Entry 2E75 (X-ray diffraction, 3.55 A resolution); this record covers chains A and B of the 8 polymer chains in the assembly.

# Chain A
Name: Cytochrome b6
From: Mastigocladus laminosus
Reference sequence: P83791 (CYB6_MASLA); numbering as in UniProt (aligned over 1-215)
Amino-acid sequence (215 residues; row label = number of the first residue in the row):
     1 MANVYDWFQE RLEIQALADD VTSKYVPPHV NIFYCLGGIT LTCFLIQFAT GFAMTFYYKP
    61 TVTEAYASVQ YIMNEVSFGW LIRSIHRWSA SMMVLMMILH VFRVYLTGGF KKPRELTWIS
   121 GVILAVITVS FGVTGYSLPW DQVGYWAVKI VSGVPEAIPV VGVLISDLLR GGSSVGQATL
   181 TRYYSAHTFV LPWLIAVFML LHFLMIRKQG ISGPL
Covalently attached groups: heme (HEM) linked to Cys35
Bound ions: Cd2+: Glu75 (shared with 1 residue of chain C); heme Fe site 1: His86, His187; heme Fe site 2: His100, His202
Ligand contacts:
  - beta-carotene (BCR): Ile32, Phe33, Ile39, Met96, Leu99
  - chlorophyll a (CLA): Ile98, Val101, Phe102, Tyr105, Ile123, Ala125, Val126, Val129
  - heme (HEM), molecule 1: Val30, Asn31, Tyr34, Gly38, Leu41, Thr42, Phe203, Ile206, Arg207, Gly210, Ile211
  - heme (HEM), molecule 2: Phe33, Tyr34, Leu36, Gly37, Gly38, Thr40, Leu41, Met93, Met97, His100, Val101, Arg103, Val104, Gly109, Phe110, Arg114, Thr117, Trp118, Gly121, Val122, Leu124, Ala125, Thr128, His202, Phe203, Ile206, Gly210, Ile211, Ser212
  - heme (HEM), molecule 3: Phe44, Gln47, Phe48, Gly51, Phe52, Met54, Thr55, Tyr58, Arg83, His86, Arg87, Ala90, Met93, Thr128, Phe131, Gly132, Gly135, Tyr136, Leu138, Pro139, Tyr184, His187, Thr188, Phe189, Pro192
  - 2-nonyl-4-hydroxyquinoline N-oxide (QNO): Lys24, Tyr25, Val26, Arg207
Swiss-Prot annotation at these positions:
  - binding site (heme c): Cys35, Lys208
  - binding site (heme b): Arg83, His86, His100, Arg103, His187, His202

# Chain B
Name: Cytochrome b6-f complex subunit 4
From: Mastigocladus laminosus
Reference sequence: P83792 (PETD_MASLA); numbering as in UniProt (aligned over 1-160)
Amino-acid sequence (160 residues; row label = number of the first residue in the row):
     1 MATLKKPDLS DPKLRAKLAK GMGHNYYGEP AWPNDLLYVF PVVIMGTFAC IVALSVLDPA
    61 MVGEPADPFA TPLEILPEWY LYPVFQILRS VPNKLLGVLL MASVPLGLIL VPFIENVNKF
   121 QNPFRRPVAT TIFLFGTLVT IWLGIGATFP LDKTLTLGLF
Bound ions: Cd2+: Asp58 (shared with 1 residue of chain C; 1 residue of chain G)
Ligand contacts:
  - chlorophyll a (CLA): Tyr80, Pro83, Val84, Ile87, Met101, Ala102, Val104, Pro105, Leu106, Leu108, Ile109, Ile132, Phe133, Phe135, Gly136, Val139, Thr140
  - heme (HEM): Asn25, Val39, Phe40, Val43, Ile44
  - dioleoyl-phosphatidylcholine (OPC; (7R,17E)-4-hydroxy-N,N,N,7-tetramethyl-7-[(8E)-octadec-8-enoyloxy]-10-oxo-3,5,9-trioxa-4-phosphaheptacos-17-en-1-aminium 4-oxide): Ile87, Val91, Leu100, Ser103, Gly107, Leu108, Val111, Ile114, Glu115, Asn118, Arg125, Arg126, Pro127, Val128, Ala129, Ile132, Leu143
  - 2-nonyl-4-hydroxyquinoline N-oxide (QNO): Ala31, Leu36, Phe40, Pro41

# Interface between chain A and chain B
Residue-residue contacts (122):
  Val21(A) - Trp32(B)  hydrophobic
  Thr22(A) - Trp32(B)
  Ser23(A) - Asn25(B)
  Lys24(A) - Ala31(B)  hydrogen bond (backbone-backbone)
  Tyr25(A) - Asn25(B)  hydrogen bond (backbone-backbone)
  Tyr25(A) - Tyr26(B)
  Tyr25(A) - Tyr27(B)
  Tyr25(A) - Gly28(B)
  Tyr25(A) - Glu29(B)
  Tyr25(A) - Pro30(B)  hydrophobic
  Tyr25(A) - Ala31(B)
  Val26(A) - Tyr27(B)
  Val26(A) - Gly28(B)
  Val26(A) - Glu29(B)  hydrogen bond (backbone-backbone)
  Val26(A) - Asp35(B)
  Pro27(A) - His24(B)
  Pro27(A) - Tyr27(B)
  Pro28(A) - Gly28(B)
  Ile39(A) - Val43(B)  hydrophobic
  Ile39(A) - Thr47(B)
  Thr42(A) - Ile44(B)
  Ile46(A) - Phe48(B)  hydrophobic
  Tyr66(A) - Val62(B)
  Tyr66(A) - Gly63(B)  hydrogen bond (side chain-backbone)
  Tyr66(A) - Glu64(B)
  Tyr66(A) - Pro65(B)
  Met73(A) - Ala60(B)
  Met73(A) - Val62(B)  hydrophobic
  Trp80(A) - Val56(B)  hydrophobic
  Arg83(A) - Ala60(B)  hydrogen bond (side chain-backbone)
  Arg83(A) - Met61(B)  hydrogen bond (side chain-backbone)
  Arg83(A) - Val62(B)
  Ser84(A) - Ser55(B)  hydrogen bond (backbone-side chain)
  Ser84(A) - Pro59(B)
  Ser84(A) - Ala60(B)  hydrogen bond (side chain-backbone)
  Ile85(A) - Ser55(B)  hydrogen bond (backbone-side chain)
  Trp88(A) - Ile51(B)  hydrophobic
  Trp88(A) - Leu54(B)  hydrogen bond (side chain-backbone)
  Trp88(A) - Ser55(B)
  Trp88(A) - Asp58(B)  hydrogen bond (side chain-backbone)
  Ser89(A) - Ile51(B)
  Ser91(A) - Trp79(B)
  Met92(A) - Ile51(B)  hydrophobic
  Val94(A) - Trp79(B)  hydrophobic
  Val94(A) - Tyr80(B)  hydrophobic
  Leu95(A) - Trp79(B)  hydrophobic
  Phe102(A) - Phe133(B)  hydrophobic
  Tyr105(A) - Val111(B)  hydrophobic
  Tyr105(A) - Glu115(B)  hydrogen bond
  Tyr105(A) - Arg126(B)  hydrogen bond (backbone-side chain)
  Tyr105(A) - Ala129(B)
  Tyr105(A) - Phe133(B)  hydrophobic
  Leu106(A) - Pro123(B)
  Leu106(A) - Arg126(B)
  Leu106(A) - Phe133(B)  hydrophobic
  Thr107(A) - Gln121(B)  hydrogen bond (backbone-side chain)
  Thr107(A) - Arg126(B)
  Gly108(A) - Gln121(B)
  Gly108(A) - Arg126(B)
  Phe110(A) - Val111(B)  hydrophobic
  Phe110(A) - Pro112(B)  hydrophobic
  Phe110(A) - Glu115(B)
  Phe110(A) - Arg126(B)
  Lys111(A) - Glu115(B)  salt bridge
  Lys111(A) - Asn118(B)
  Lys111(A) - Phe120(B)  hydrogen bond (side chain-backbone)
  Lys111(A) - Arg126(B)
  Lys112(A) - Asn116(B)  hydrogen bond (backbone-side chain)
  Pro113(A) - Lys20(B)
  Pro113(A) - Gly21(B)
  Pro113(A) - Met22(B)  hydrophobic
  Arg114(A) - Gly21(B)  hydrogen bond (side chain-backbone)
  Arg114(A) - Met22(B)
  Glu115(A) - Pro112(B)
  Glu115(A) - Phe113(B)
  Glu115(A) - Asn116(B)  hydrogen bond
  Trp118(A) - Leu108(B)  hydrogen bond (side chain-backbone)
  Trp118(A) - Ile109(B)  hydrogen bond (side chain-backbone)
  Trp118(A) - Pro112(B)
  Val129(A) - Leu81(B)  hydrophobic
  Gly132(A) - Glu78(B)
  Gly132(A) - Tyr80(B)
  Tyr136(A) - Leu76(B)
  Tyr136(A) - Glu78(B)
  Trp140(A) - Ala66(B)  hydrogen bond (backbone-backbone)
  Asp141(A) - Gly63(B)
  Asp141(A) - Glu64(B)
  Asp141(A) - Ala66(B)
  Gln142(A) - Glu64(B)  hydrogen bond (backbone-backbone)
  Gln142(A) - Pro65(B)
  Gln142(A) - Ala66(B)
  Gln142(A) - Asp67(B)  hydrogen bond (side chain-backbone)
  Gln142(A) - Ala70(B)  hydrogen bond (side chain-backbone)
  Gln142(A) - Pro72(B)
  Tyr145(A) - Ala66(B)  hydrophobic
  Tyr145(A) - Pro68(B)
  Trp146(A) - Asp67(B)  hydrogen bond (side chain-backbone)
  Trp146(A) - Pro68(B)
  Trp146(A) - Ala70(B)  hydrogen bond (side chain-backbone)
  Trp146(A) - Thr71(B)
  Trp146(A) - Pro72(B)
  Lys149(A) - Pro68(B)  hydrogen bond (side chain-backbone)
  Ile150(A) - Ile75(B)  hydrophobic
  Val154(A) - Val98(B)
  Ala157(A) - Lys94(B)
  Ala157(A) - Leu95(B)
  Ala157(A) - Val98(B)  hydrophobic
  Ile158(A) - Val98(B)  hydrophobic
  Pro159(A) - Leu95(B)  hydrophobic
  Gln209(A) - Met22(B)
  Gly210(A) - Asn25(B)
  Ile211(A) - His24(B)
  Ser212(A) - His24(B)
  Ser212(A) - Gln121(B)
  Gly213(A) - His24(B)
  Gly213(A) - Gln121(B)  hydrogen bond (backbone-side chain)
  Pro214(A) - His24(B)
  Pro214(A) - Tyr27(B)
  Pro214(A) - Gln121(B)
  Leu215(A) - Gln121(B)
  Leu215(A) - Asn122(B)
  Leu215(A) - Arg125(B)  hydrogen bond (backbone-side chain)
Other interface residues (no listed pair), chain A (67 interface residues in all): Cys35, Cys43, Val69, Gln70, Leu81, Arg87, Ile98, Ile119, Val122, Val126, Val133
Other interface residues (no listed pair), chain B (68 interface residues in all): Leu4, Lys5, Leu36, Phe69, Pro77, Leu88, Pro105, Lys119

# In short
67 residues of chain A face 68 of chain B across their interface, with 29 hydrogen bonds and 1 salt bridge.
Polar contacts include Lys111(A)-Glu115(B), Tyr66(A)-Gly63(B) and Arg83(A)-Ala60(B).
2-nonyl-4-hydroxyquinoline N-oxide, chlorophyll a and beta-carotene are bound between chain A and chain B.
Here chain A is Cytochrome b6 and chain B is Cytochrome b6-f complex subunit 4, both from Mastigocladus
laminosus. Entry 2E75 (Crystal Structure of the Cytochrome b6f Complex with 2-nonyl-4-hydroxyquinoline N-oxide
(NQNO) from M.laminosus) was determined by X-ray diffraction, deposited together with 2E74 and 2E76.
